PDB entry 1GTZ | X-ray diffraction, 1.60 A resolution | chains D and E of the 12 polymer chains in the assembly

Chain D (and E):
Molecule: 3-dehydroquinate dehydratase
From: Streptomyces coelicolor
Notes: EC 4.2.1.10; chain E of this document is another copy of the same molecule, construct and numbering; everything in this record applies to it too
UniProt: P15474 (AROQ_STRCO); residues 1-156 here = UniProt positions 1-156
Chain sequence (156 residues; each row starts with the number of its first residue):
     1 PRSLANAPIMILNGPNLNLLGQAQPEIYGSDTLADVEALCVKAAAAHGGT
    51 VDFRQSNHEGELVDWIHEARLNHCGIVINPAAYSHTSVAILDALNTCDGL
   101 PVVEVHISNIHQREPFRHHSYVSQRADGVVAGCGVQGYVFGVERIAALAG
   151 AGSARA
Not modelled in the structure: 1, 151-156
Differences from the reference sequence: engineered mutation Ala23 (Arg in P15474)
Residues lining bound ligands: 3-dehydroshikimate (DHK): Pro15, Tyr28, Asn79, Ala81, Ala82, His85, His106, Ile107, Ser108, Ile110, Arg113, Arg117
What the authors report for this chain:
  - catalytic residues: Asn79, His106
  - mutagenesis - R23A: decreased catalytic activity
  - binding site for 3-dehydroshikimate: Pro15, Asn16, Ala81, His85, Asp92, Arg117
  - catalytic residues: Arg113 (proposed by the authors, not directly observed)

Interface between chain D and chain E:
Contacting residue pairs - 32 pairs, chain D then chain E:
  Pro15(D) - Ala89(E)  hydrophobic
  Asn16(D) - Val63(E)
  Asn16(D) - His67(E)  hydrogen bond
  Asn16(D) - Ala89(E)  hydrogen bond (side chain-backbone)
  Asn16(D) - Asp92(E)
  Asn16(D) - Ala93(E)  hydrogen bond (side chain-backbone)
  Asn18(D) - His67(E)  hydrogen bond
  Leu19(D) - His67(E)
  Leu19(D) - Arg70(E)
  Leu19(D) - Thr96(E)
  Gln22(D) - Arg70(E)
  Ala23(D) - Thr96(E)
  Gln24(D) - Asn95(E)
  Asn57(D) - Gly60(E)
  Asn57(D) - Val63(E)
  Asn57(D) - Asp64(E)  hydrogen bond
  Asn57(D) - His67(E)
  His58(D) - Gly60(E)
  His58(D) - Glu61(E)
  His58(D) - Asp64(E)  salt bridge
  Ala82(D) - Val88(E)
  Ala82(D) - Ala89(E)
  Ala82(D) - Asp92(E)
  Tyr83(D) - Glu59(E)  hydrogen bond
  Tyr83(D) - Ala89(E)  hydrophobic
  Thr86(D) - Thr86(E)
  Thr86(D) - Val88(E)
  Phe116(D) - Val88(E)  hydrophobic
  Phe116(D) - Leu91(E)  hydrophobic
  Phe116(D) - Tyr121(E)  hydrophobic
  Phe116(D) - Gln124(E)
  Arg117(D) - Asp92(E)  salt bridge
Also at the interface, not in a pair above, chain D (17 interface residues in all): Glu59, His85, Glu114

In short:
The chain D/chain E interface involves 17 residues from each chain; the contacts include 6 hydrogen bonds and
2 salt bridges. Among the polar pairs are His58(D)-Asp64(E), Arg117(D)-Asp92(E) and Asn16(D)-His67(E). Ligands
of chain D: 3-dehydroshikimate. The paper reports catalytic residues Asn79(D), His106(D) and Arg113(D); R23A
of chain D reduces catalytic activity.
Chain D and chain E are both 3-dehydroquinate dehydratase (Streptomyces coelicolor); the structure, Structure
of STREPTOMYCES COELICOLOR TYPE II DEHYDROQUINASE R23A MUTANT IN COMPLEX WITH DEHYDROSHIKIMATE, was determined
by X-ray diffraction together with 1GU0, 1GU1 and 1D0I from the same study.
